Entry 6TP2 (X-ray diffraction, 1.94 A resolution); this record covers chain A.

[Chain A]
Molecule: Amylase
Organism: Bacillus licheniformis
Notes: EC 3.2.1.1
UniProt: I3P686 (I3P686_BACLI); residue numbers follow UniProt; this construct covers 1-483
Chain sequence (483 residues; each row starts with the number of its first residue):
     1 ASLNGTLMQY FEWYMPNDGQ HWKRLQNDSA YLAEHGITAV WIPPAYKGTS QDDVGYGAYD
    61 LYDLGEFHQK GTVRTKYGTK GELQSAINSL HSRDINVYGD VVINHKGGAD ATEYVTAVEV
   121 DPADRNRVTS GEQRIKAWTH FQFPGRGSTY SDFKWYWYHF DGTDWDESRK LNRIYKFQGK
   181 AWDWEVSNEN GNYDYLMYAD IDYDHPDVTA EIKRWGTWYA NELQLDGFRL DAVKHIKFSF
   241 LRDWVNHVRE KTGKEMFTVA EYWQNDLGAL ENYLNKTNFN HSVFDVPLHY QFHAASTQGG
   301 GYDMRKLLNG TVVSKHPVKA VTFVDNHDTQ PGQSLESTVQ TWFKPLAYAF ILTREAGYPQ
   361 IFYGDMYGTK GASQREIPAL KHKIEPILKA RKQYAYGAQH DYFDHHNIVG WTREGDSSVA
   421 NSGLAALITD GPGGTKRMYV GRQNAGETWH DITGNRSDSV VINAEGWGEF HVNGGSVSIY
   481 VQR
Disordered / not traced: 1-2
Ion coordination: Ca2+ site 1: Asn104, Asp194, Asp200, His235; Ca2+ site 2: Asp161, Ala181, Asp183, Asp202, Asp204; Na+ site 1: Asp161, Asp183, Asp194, Asp200, Ile201; Na+ site 2: Gly300, Tyr302, His406, Asn407, Asp430
Ligand contacts: malonate ion (MLI): Tyr193, Leu196, Ala232, Lys234, His235, Glu261, Trp263, Leu335
From the paper describing this entry:
  - binding site for alpha-D-glucopyranose: Phe257, Val318, Lys319, Glu355, Tyr358
  - mutagenesis - F257A, Y358A: unchanged catalytic activity
  - mutagenesis - F257A, F257A/Y358A (5-fold), Y358A: decreased catalytic activity on raw starch
  - mutagenesis - F257A/Y358A (5-fold): decreased catalytic activity on corn starch
  - mutagenesis - F257A (1.6- and 3.5-fold), Y358A (3.5-fold): decreased binding to starch granules

[Summary]
Ligands of chain A: malonate ion. The Ca2+ site 1 is built by Asn104, Asp194, Asp200 and His235. Asp161,
Ala181, Asp183, Asp202 and Asp204 coordinate Ca2+ site 2. The paper reports a binding site for
alpha-D-glucopyranose at Phe257, Val318 and Lys319 among others; F257A, F257A/Y358A and Y358A reduce catalytic
activity on raw starch.
Chain A is Amylase (Bacillus licheniformis); the structure, Crystal structure of Bacillus paralicheniformis
alpha-amylase in complex with beta-cyclodextrin, was determined by X-ray diffraction, deposited together with
6TOY, 6TOZ, 6TP0 and 6TP1.
